Entry 5M3V (X-ray diffraction, 1.97 A resolution); this record covers chains A and B.

Chain A:
Name: Ig gamma-1 chain C region, Ig gamma-3 chain C region
Source organism: Homo sapiens
UniProtKB: chimeric construct of P01857, P01860: residues 221-340 from P01857 (IGHG1_HUMAN) positions 104-223 (UniProt number = residue number - 117); residues 341-447 from P01860 positions 271-377 (UniProt number = residue number - 70)
Chain sequence (233 residues; each row starts with the number of its first residue):
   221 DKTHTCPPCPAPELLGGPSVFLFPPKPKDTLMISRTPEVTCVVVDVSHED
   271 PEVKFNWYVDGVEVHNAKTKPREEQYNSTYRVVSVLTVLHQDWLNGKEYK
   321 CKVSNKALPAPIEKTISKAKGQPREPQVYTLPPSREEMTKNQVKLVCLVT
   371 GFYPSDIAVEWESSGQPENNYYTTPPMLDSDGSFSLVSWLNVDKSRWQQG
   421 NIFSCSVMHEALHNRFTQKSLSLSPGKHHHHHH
Disordered / not traced: 221-236, 445-453
Differences from the reference sequence: engineered mutation Lys364 (Ser294 in P01860), Val366 (Thr296 in P01860), Thr370 (Lys300 in P01860), Tyr392 (Asn322 in P01860), Ser405 (Phe335 in P01860), Val407 (Tyr337 in P01860), Trp409 (Lys339 in P01860), Asn411 (Thr341 in P01860); expression tag (448-453)
Modified residues: Lys248 (N-dimethyl-lysine; MLY); Lys274 (N-methyl-lysine; MLZ)
Disulfide bonds: Cys261-Cys321, Cys367-Cys425
Covalent attachments: glycan linked to Asn297
UniProt features mapped onto this chain:
  - glycosylation: Asn297 (N-linked (GlcNAc...) (complex) asparagine)

Chain B:
Name: Ig gamma-1 chain C region
Source organism: Homo sapiens
UniProtKB: P01857 (IGHG1_HUMAN); residues 221-447 here correspond to UniProt positions 104-330 (UniProt number = residue number - 117)
Chain sequence (227 residues; each row starts with the number of its first residue):
   221 DKTHTCPPCPAPELLGGPSVFLFPPKPKDTLMISRTPEVTCVVVDVSHED
   271 PEVKFNWYVDGVEVHNAKTKPREEQYNSTYRVVSVLTVLHQDWLNGKEYK
   321 CKVSNKALPAPIEKTISKAKGQPREPEVATFPPSRDELTKNQVTLVCLVT
   371 GFYPSDIAVEWESNGQPENNYKTDPPLLESDGSFALSSRLRVDKSRWQQG
   421 NVFSCSVMHEALHNHYTQKSLSLSPGK
Disordered / not traced: 221-239, 264-274, 295-301, 322-332, 445-447
Differences from the reference sequence: engineered mutation Glu347 (Gln230 in P01857), Ala349 (Tyr232 in P01857), Phe351 (Leu234 in P01857), Thr364 (Ser247 in P01857), Val366 (Thr249 in P01857), Thr370 (Lys253 in P01857), Asp394 (Thr277 in P01857), Leu397 (Val280 in P01857), Glu399 (Asp282 in P01857), Ala405 (Phe288 in P01857), Ser407 (Tyr290 in P01857), Arg409 (Lys292 in P01857), Arg411 (Thr294 in P01857)
Modified residues: Lys248 (N-dimethyl-lysine; MLY)
Disulfide bonds: Cys261-Cys321, Cys367-Cys425
UniProt features mapped onto this chain:
  - glycosylation: Asn297 (N-linked (GlcNAc...) (complex) asparagine)

Chain A / chain B interface:
Contacting residue pairs - 34 pairs, chain A then chain B:
  Tyr349(A) - Ser354(B)
  Tyr349(A) - Asp356(B)
  Tyr349(A) - Glu357(B)
  Tyr349(A) - Lys360(B)
  Leu351(A) - Phe351(B)  hydrophobic
  Leu351(A) - Pro352(B)
  Leu351(A) - Val366(B)  hydrophobic
  Pro352(A) - Phe351(B)
  Ser354(A) - Ala349(B)
  Glu356(A) - Val348(B)
  Glu356(A) - Lys439(B)  salt bridge
  Lys364(A) - Leu368(B)
  Lys364(A) - Thr370(B)
  Val366(A) - Phe351(B)  hydrophobic
  Val366(A) - Leu368(B)  hydrophobic
  Leu368(A) - Thr364(B)
  Leu368(A) - Arg409(B)
  Tyr392(A) - Glu399(B)
  Tyr392(A) - Ser400(B)  hydrogen bond (side chain-backbone)
  Thr393(A) - Leu397(B)
  Thr394(A) - Asp394(B)
  Met397(A) - Lys392(B)
  Met397(A) - Thr393(B)
  Met397(A) - Asp394(B)
  Met397(A) - Arg409(B)
  Leu398(A) - Lys392(B)  hydrogen bond (backbone-side chain)
  Asp399(A) - Lys392(B)
  Asp399(A) - Arg411(B)  salt bridge
  Ser400(A) - Lys392(B)
  Ser405(A) - Arg409(B)
  Val407(A) - Ser407(B)
  Val407(A) - Arg409(B)
  Trp409(A) - Leu368(B)  hydrophobic
  Trp409(A) - Ala405(B)  hydrophobic
Also at the interface, not in a pair above, chain A (24 interface residues in all): Gln347, Thr350, Pro353, Lys360, Pro395, Asn411
Also at the interface, not in a pair above, chain B (24 interface residues in all): Glu347

Summary:
Chain A and chain B each contribute 24 residues to their interface; the contacts include 2 hydrogen bonds and
2 salt bridges. Among the polar pairs are Glu356(A)-Lys439(B), Asp399(A)-Arg411(B) and Tyr392(A)-Ser400(B).
Chain A is Ig gamma-1 chain C region, Ig gamma-3 chain C region and chain B is Ig gamma-1 chain C region, both
from Homo sapiens; the structure, BEAT Fc, was determined by X-ray diffraction.
